5JKD - chains A and B; structure by X-ray diffraction, 2.90 A resolution.

# Chain A
Protein: Izumo sperm-egg fusion protein 1
From: Homo sapiens
UniProt: Q8IYV9 (IZUM1_HUMAN); residue numbers follow UniProt; this construct covers 22-255
Sequence (246 residues; numbered 18 to 263; the number before each row is that of its first residue):
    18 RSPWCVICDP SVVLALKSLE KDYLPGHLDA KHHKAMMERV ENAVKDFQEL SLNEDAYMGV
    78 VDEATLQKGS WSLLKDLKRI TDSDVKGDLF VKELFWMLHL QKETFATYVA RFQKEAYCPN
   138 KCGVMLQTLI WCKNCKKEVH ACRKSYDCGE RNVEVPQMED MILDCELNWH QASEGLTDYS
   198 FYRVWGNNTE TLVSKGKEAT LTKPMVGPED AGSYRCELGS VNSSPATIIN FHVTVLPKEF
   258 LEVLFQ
Disordered / not traced: 68-72, 255-263
Sequence notes: expression tag (18-21, 256-263)
Disulfide bonds: Cys-22/Cys-149, Cys-25/Cys-152, Cys-135/Cys-159, Cys-139/Cys-165, Cys-182/Cys-233
Covalent attachments: N-acetylglucosamine (NAG) linked to Asn-204
Swiss-Prot annotation at these positions:
  - region: Trp-148 to Arg-160 (Important for interaction with IZUMO1R)
  - glycosylation: Asn-204 (N-linked (GlcNAc...) asparagine)

# Chain B
Protein: Sperm-egg fusion protein Juno
From: Homo sapiens
UniProt: A6ND01 (JUNO_HUMAN); residue numbers follow UniProt; this construct covers 20-228
Sequence (221 residues; row label = number of the first residue in the row):
    16 RSPWGDELLN ICMNAKHHKR VPSPEDKLYE ECIPWKDNAC CTLTTSWEAH LDVSPLYNFS
    76 LFHCGLLMPG CRKHFIQAIC FYECSPNLGP WIQPVGSLGW EVAPSGQGER VVNVPLCQED
   136 CEEWWEDCRM SYTCKSNWRG GWDWSQGKNR CPKGAQCLPF SHYFPTPADL CEKTWSNSFK
   196 ASPERRNSGR CLQKWFEPAQ GNPNVAVARL FASEFLEVLF Q
Disordered / not traced: 16-17, 111-122, 231-236
Sequence notes: expression tag (16-19, 229-236)
Disulfide bonds: Cys-27/Cys-55, Cys-47/Cys-95, Cys-56/Cys-99, Cys-79/Cys-172, Cys-86/Cys-143, Cys-132/Cys-206, Cys-136/Cys-186, Cys-149/Cys-166
Covalent attachments: N-acetylglucosamine (NAG) linked to Asn-73
Swiss-Prot annotation at these positions:
  - region: Trp-62 to Leu-81 (Important for interaction with IZUMO1)
  - lipidation: Ser-228 (GPI-anchor amidated serine)
  - glycosylation: Asn-73 (N-linked (GlcNAc...) asparagine)

# How chain A and chain B interact
Residue-residue contacts (35):
  Met-75(A) / Gly-80(B)
  Met-75(A) / Leu-81(B)  hydrogen bond (backbone-backbone)
  Val-77(A) / Leu-81(B)  hydrophobic
  Tyr-134(A) / Leu-81(B)
  Val-141(A) / Tyr-44(B)
  Leu-146(A) / Leu-81(B)  hydrophobic
  Trp-148(A) / Leu-81(B)  hydrogen bond (side chain-backbone)
  Trp-148(A) / Leu-82(B)
  Trp-148(A) / Met-83(B)  hydrophobic
  Trp-148(A) / Pro-84(B)
  Lys-150(A) / Tyr-147(B)
  Asn-151(A) / Met-83(B)  hydrogen bond
  Asn-151(A) / Met-145(B)
  Lys-153(A) / Met-83(B)
  Glu-155(A) / Met-83(B)
  Glu-155(A) / Pro-84(B)
  Val-156(A) / Pro-84(B)
  His-157(A) / Leu-81(B)
  His-157(A) / Arg-87(B)
  Ala-158(A) / Arg-87(B)  hydrogen bond (backbone-side chain)
  Arg-160(A) / Tyr-44(B)  hydrogen bond
  Arg-160(A) / Trp-62(B)
  Arg-160(A) / His-65(B)  hydrogen bond (side chain-backbone)
  Arg-160(A) / Arg-87(B)
  Arg-160(A) / Ile-91(B)
  Ser-162(A) / Trp-62(B)
  Tyr-163(A) / Lys-42(B)
  Tyr-163(A) / Leu-58(B)  hydrophobic
  Tyr-163(A) / Trp-62(B)
  Glu-234(A) / Lys-42(B)  salt bridge
  Asn-239(A) / Glu-45(B)
  Ser-240(A) / Glu-45(B)  hydrogen bond (backbone-side chain)
  Ser-240(A) / Ile-48(B)
  Ser-241(A) / Tyr-44(B)
  Ser-241(A) / Glu-45(B)  hydrogen bond (side chain-backbone)
Also at the interface, not in a pair above, chain A (22 interface residues in all): Tyr-74, Lys-161
Also at the interface, not in a pair above, chain B (19 interface residues in all): Leu-66, Asp-67, Phe-77

# Overview
The interface between chain A and chain B involves 22 residues on one side and 19 on the other; the contacts
include 8 hydrogen bonds and 1 salt bridge. Polar pairs include Glu-234(A)/Lys-42(B), Trp-148(A)/Leu-81(B) and
Asn-151(A)/Met-83(B). Covalently linked N-acetylglucosamine: at Asn-204(A).
Chain A is Izumo sperm-egg fusion protein 1 and chain B is Sperm-egg fusion protein Juno, both from Homo
sapiens; the structure, Crystal structure of human IZUMO1-JUNO complex (crystal form 2), was determined by
X-ray diffraction, deposited together with 5JK9, 5JKA, 5JKB, 5JKC and 5JKE.
